2NM2 - chains A and B of the 4 polymer chains in the assembly; structure by X-ray diffraction, 1.70 A resolution.

== Chain A (and B) ==
Molecule: Dihydroneopterin aldolase
Source organism: Staphylococcus aureus
Notes: EC 4.1.2.25; chain B of this document is another copy of the same molecule, construct and numbering; everything in this record applies to it too
Reference sequence: P56740 (FOLB_STAAU); residue numbers follow UniProt; this construct covers 1-121
Amino-acid sequence (121 residues; row label = number of the first residue in the row):
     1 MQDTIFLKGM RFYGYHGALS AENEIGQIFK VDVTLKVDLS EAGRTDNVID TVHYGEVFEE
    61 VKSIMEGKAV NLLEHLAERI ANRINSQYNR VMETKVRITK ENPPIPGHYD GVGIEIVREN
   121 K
Small-molecule neighbours:
  - L-neopterin (NEU), molecule 1: G17, A18, L19, E22, N71, L72, L73, E74, K100, P103, P104, I105, I114
  - L-neopterin (NEU), molecule 2: T51, V52, H53, Y54, G55
Curated features (UniProtKB/Swiss-Prot):
  - active site: K100 (Proton donor/acceptor)
  - binding site (substrate): E22, Y54, L73, E74

== How chain A and chain B interact ==
Contacting residue pairs (43):
  L72(A) - A42(B)
  L72(A) - D46(B)  hydrogen bond (backbone-side chain)
  L72(A) - N47(B)
  L72(A) - V48(B)
  L73(A) - Y54(B)
  E74(A) - L39(B)
  E74(A) - G43(B)
  E74(A) - T51(B)
  H75(A) - D46(B)  salt bridge
  E78(A) - S40(B)
  E78(A) - G43(B)
  E78(A) - R44(B)
  R97(A) - F6(B)
  R97(A) - K8(B)
  I98(A) - F6(B)
  T99(A) - F6(B)
  K100(A) - Y54(B)
  P106(A) - F58(B)
  H108(A) - R11(B)
  Y109(A) - G9(B)
  Y109(A) - M10(B)  hydrophobic
  D110(A) - K8(B)
  D110(A) - G9(B)
  G111(A) - K8(B)  hydrogen bond (backbone-backbone)
  V112(A) - F6(B)
  V112(A) - L7(B)  hydrophobic
  G113(A) - F6(B)  hydrogen bond (backbone-backbone)
  G113(A) - Y54(B)
  I114(A) - T4(B)
  I114(A) - I5(B)  hydrophobic
  I114(A) - F6(B)
  I114(A) - L39(B)  hydrophobic
  E115(A) - D3(B)
  E115(A) - T4(B)  hydrogen bond (backbone-backbone)
  E115(A) - F6(B)
  I116(A) - D3(B)
  I116(A) - L39(B)  hydrophobic
  V117(A) - Q2(B)
  V117(A) - D3(B)  hydrogen bond (backbone-side chain)
  R118(A) - D3(B)  salt bridge
  R118(A) - D38(B)  salt bridge
  R118(A) - L39(B)  hydrogen bond (side chain-backbone)
  R118(A) - S40(B)  hydrogen bond
Also at the interface, not in a pair above, chain A (25 interface residues in all): V70, N71, P103, I105
Also at the interface, not in a pair above, chain B (23 interface residues in all): E59

== Summary ==
The interface between chain A and chain B involves 25 residues on one side and 23 on the other, with 7
hydrogen bonds and 3 salt bridges. Polar contacts include H75(A)-D46(B), R118(A)-D3(B) and R118(A)-D38(B).
Ligands of chain A: L-neopterin.
Both chains are Dihydroneopterin aldolase (Staphylococcus aureus). Entry 2NM2 (Crystal structure of
dihydroneopterin aldolase from S. aureus in complex with (1S,2R)-neopterin at 1.50 Angstrom resolution) was
determined by X-ray diffraction together with 2NM3 from the same study.
